PDB entry 9BPN | X-ray diffraction, 2.40 A resolution | chain A

[Chain A]
Molecule: Dual specificity protein phosphatase 10
From: Homo sapiens
Notes: EC 3.1.3.16, 3.1.3.48
UniProt: Q9Y6W6 (DUS10_HUMAN); numbering as in UniProt (aligned over 320-466)
Amino-acid sequence (148 residues; each row starts with the number of its first residue):
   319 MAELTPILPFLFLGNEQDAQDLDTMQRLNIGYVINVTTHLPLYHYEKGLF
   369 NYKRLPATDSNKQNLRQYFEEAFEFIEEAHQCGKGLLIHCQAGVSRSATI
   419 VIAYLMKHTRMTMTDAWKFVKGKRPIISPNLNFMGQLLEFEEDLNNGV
Not modelled in the structure: 319-320, 465-466
Sequence notes: initiating methionine (319); engineered mutation W435 (Tyr in Q9Y6W6)
Swiss-Prot annotation at these positions:
  - active site: C408 (Phosphocysteine intermediate)
Reported in the primary citation:
  - catalytic residues: D377, C408, R414 (citing earlier work)
  - mutagenesis - Y435W (Tm change -4 degC): decreased stability
  - mutagenesis - Y435W: decreased catalytic activity on Cmpd 1
  - mutagenesis - Y435W: decreased binding to p38 MAPK
  - mutagenesis - Y435W: decreased binding to JNK
  - mutagenesis - C408S: increased binding to p38 MAPK
  - mutagenesis - C408S: increased binding to JNK
  - contacts within the chain: A410-R442, G411-R442

[Overview]
UniProt lists active-site residue C408. The paper reports catalytic residues D377, C408 and R414; Y435W
reduces stability.
Chain A is Dual specificity protein phosphatase 10 (Homo sapiens); the structure, Crystal structure of the
allosteric MKP5 mutant Y435W, was determined by X-ray diffraction together with 9O8W and 9BU4 from the same
study.
